PDB entry 8RIV | X-ray diffraction, 2.78 A resolution | chains A and E of the 6 polymer chains in the assembly

Chain A:
Name: Tubulin alpha-1B chain
From: Bos taurus
Reference sequence: P81947 (TBA1B_BOVIN); numbering as in UniProt (aligned over 1-451)
Sequence (451 residues; row label = number of the first residue in the row):
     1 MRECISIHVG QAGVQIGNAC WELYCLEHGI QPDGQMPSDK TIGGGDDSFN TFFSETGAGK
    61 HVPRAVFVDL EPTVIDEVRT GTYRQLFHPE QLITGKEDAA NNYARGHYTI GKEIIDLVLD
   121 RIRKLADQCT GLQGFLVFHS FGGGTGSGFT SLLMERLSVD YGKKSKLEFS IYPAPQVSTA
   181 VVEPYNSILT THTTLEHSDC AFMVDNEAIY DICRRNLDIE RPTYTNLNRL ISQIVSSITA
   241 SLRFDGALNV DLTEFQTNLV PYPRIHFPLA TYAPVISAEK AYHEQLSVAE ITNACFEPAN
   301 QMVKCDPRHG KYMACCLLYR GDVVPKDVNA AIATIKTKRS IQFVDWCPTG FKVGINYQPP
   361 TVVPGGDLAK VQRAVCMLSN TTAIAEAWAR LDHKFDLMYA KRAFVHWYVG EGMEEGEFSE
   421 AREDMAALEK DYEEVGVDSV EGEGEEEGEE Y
Unresolved in the structure: 1, 439-451
Bound ions: Ca2+: Asp39, Thr41, Gly44, Glu55
Small-molecule neighbours:
  - A1H01 ((4-fluoranyl-2-methyl-1H-indol-5-yl) 3,4,5-trimethoxybenzenesulfonate): Thr179, Ala180, Val181
  - GTP (guanosine-5'-triphosphate): Gly10, Gln11, Ala12, Gln15, Ile16, Asp69, Asp98, Ala99, Ala100, Asn101, Ser140, Gly142, Gly143, Gly144, Thr145, Gly146, Ile171, Pro173, Val177, Ser178, Thr179, Glu183, Asn206, Tyr224, Leu227, Asn228, Ile231

Chain E:
Name: Stathmin-4
From: Rattus norvegicus
Reference sequence: P63043 (STMN4_RAT); residues 5-145 here correspond to UniProt positions 49-189 (UniProt number = residue number + 44)
Sequence (143 residues; numbered 3 to 145; the number before each row is that of its first residue):
     3 MADMEVIELN KCTSGQSFEV ILKPPSFDGV PEFNASLPRR RDPSLEEIQK KLEAAEERRK
    63 YQEAELLKHL AEKREHEREV IQKAIEENNN FIKMAKEKLA QKMESNKENR EAHLAAMLER
   123 LQEKDKHAEE VRKNKELKEE ASR
Unresolved in the structure: 3-5, 29-43, 143-145
Sequence notes: initiating methionine (3); expression tag (4)
UniProt features mapped onto this chain:
  - modified residue: Ser46 (Phosphoserine)
Bound ions: Ca2+ near Asp44 (its only coordinating residue here)

Interface between chain A and chain E:
Contacting residue pairs - 52 pairs, chain A then chain E:
  Tyr108(A) with Ala57(E), hydrophobic
  Thr109(A) with Arg61(E)
  Lys112(A) with Leu54(E)
  Leu152(A) with Leu54(E), hydrophobic
  Glu155(A) with Ile50(E)
  Arg156(A) with Leu47(E)
  Ser158(A) with Asp44(E), hydrogen bond
  Val159(A) with Pro45(E); Ile50(E), hydrophobic
  Glu196(A) with Asp44(E)
  His197(A) with Pro45(E)
  Asp245(A) with Cys14(E), hydrogen bond; Ser16(E), hydrogen bond (backbone-side chain)
  Ala247(A) with Asn12(E); Ser19(E)
  Leu248(A) with Ser19(E)
  Pro325(A) with Gln18(E); Phe20(E), hydrophobic
  Val328(A) with Phe20(E), hydrophobic
  Asn329(A) with Val8(E); Phe20(E); Val22(E)
  Asp345(A) with Pro27(E); Ser28(E), hydrogen bond (backbone-backbone)
  Cys347(A) with Pro27(E)
  Pro348(A) with Lys25(E)
  Thr349(A) with Ile23(E); Leu24(E), hydrogen bond (backbone-backbone); Lys25(E), hydrogen bond (backbone-backbone)
  Gly350(A) with Val22(E); Leu24(E)
  Phe351(A) with Glu21(E); Val22(E), hydrogen bond (backbone-backbone)
  Lys352(A) with Phe20(E); Glu21(E), salt bridge
  Val353(A) with Ser19(E); Phe20(E), hydrogen bond (backbone-backbone)
  Gly354(A) with Gln18(E)
  Ile355(A) with Gly17(E); Gln18(E), hydrogen bond (backbone-backbone)
  Asn356(A) with Ser16(E)
  Tyr357(A) with Cys14(E); Thr15(E); Ser16(E), hydrogen bond (backbone-backbone); Gly17(E); Gln18(E), hydrogen bond
  Val409(A) with Gln64(E), hydrogen bond (backbone-side chain)
  Gly410(A) with Gln64(E)
  Glu411(A) with Arg61(E)
  Gly412(A) with Ala57(E); Arg60(E), hydrogen bond (backbone-side chain)
  Glu414(A) with Arg60(E), salt bridge
Interface residues without a listed pair, chain A (39 interface residues in all): His107, Gly246, Ile332, Lys336, Trp346, Gln358
Interface residues without a listed pair, chain E (30 interface residues in all): Pro26, Ser46, Gln51, Lys53, Glu55

Overview:
39 residues of chain A and 30 residues of chain E are in contact, with 13 hydrogen bonds and 2 salt bridges.
Polar pairs include Lys352(A)-Glu21(E), Glu414(A)-Arg60(E) and Ser158(A)-Asp44(E). Chain A binds GTP and
compound A1H01.
Here chain A is Tubulin alpha-1B chain (Bos taurus) and chain E is Stathmin-4 (Rattus norvegicus). Entry 8RIV
(T2R-TTL-1-K08 complex) was determined by X-ray diffraction together with 8RIW from the same study.
